PDB entry 6E0C | electron microscopy, 2.63 A resolution | chains A and I of the 12 polymer chains in the assembly

# Chain A
Molecule: Histone H3-like centromeric protein A
Source organism: Homo sapiens
Reference sequence: P49450 (CENPA_HUMAN); residue numbers follow UniProt; this construct covers 1-140
Chain sequence (158 residues; each row starts with the number of its first residue; numbers below 1 keep their minus sign (Met-17 is residue -17)):
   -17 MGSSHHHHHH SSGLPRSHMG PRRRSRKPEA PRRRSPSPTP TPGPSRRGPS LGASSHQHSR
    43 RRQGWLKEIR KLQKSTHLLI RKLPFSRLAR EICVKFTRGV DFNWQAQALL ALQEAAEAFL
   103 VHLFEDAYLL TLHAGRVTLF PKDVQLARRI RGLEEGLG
Disordered / not traced: -17 to 41
Construct notes: initiating methionine (-17); expression tag (-16 to 0)
UniProt features mapped onto this chain:
  - region: Gln39 to Leu54 (Important for flexibility of DNA ends that protrude from nucleosomes)
  - modified residue: Gly2 (N,N,N-trimethylglycine), Ser7 (Phosphoserine), Ser17 (Phosphoserine), Ser19 (Phosphoserine), Ser27 (Phosphoserine), Ser68 (Phosphoserine)
  - mutagenesis: Ser7 (S7A: Induces a delay at the terminal stage of cytokinesis and chromosome misalignment during mitosis due to a defect in kinetochore attachment to microtubules), Ser17 (S17A: Impaired mitotic chromosome congression and chromosome segregation; when associated with A-19), Ser19 (S19A: Impaired mitotic chromosome congression and chromosome segregation; when associated with A-17), Ser68 (S68A: No effect on interaction with HJURP. Impairs localization at centromeres; S68E/Q: Impairs interaction with HJURP, association with chromatin and localization at centromeres), Arg80 to Gly81 (Impairs retention at centromeres, but not targeting to centromeres), His104 (H104G: Reduces location at centromeres. Abolishes location at centromeres; when associated with C-112), Leu112 (L112C: No effect on location at centromeres. Abolishes location at centromeres; when associated with G-104)

# Chain I
Molecule: 147-nt DNA strand
Sequence (147 nucleotides; each row starts with the number of its first residue):
     1 ATCGGATGTA TATATCTGAC ACGTGCCTGG AGACTAGGGA GTAATCCCCT TGGCGGTTAA
    61 AACGCGGGGG ACAGCGCGTA CGTGCGTTTA AGCGGTGCTA GAGCTGTCTA CGACCAATTG
   121 AGCGGCCTCG GCACCGGGAT TCTCGAT
Disordered / not traced: 147

# Chain A / chain I interface
Residue-residue contacts - 15 pairs, chain A then chain I:
  Arg43(A) - DG82(I)  base contact
  Arg43(A) - DT83(I)  hydrogen bond to the base
  Arg43(A) - DG84(I)  sugar contact
  Arg44(A) - DT83(I)  sugar contact
  Arg44(A) - DG84(I)  salt bridge to the phosphate
  Gln45(A) - DT83(I)  phosphate contact
  Gly46(A) - DT83(I)  hydrogen bond to the phosphate
  Trp47(A) - DT83(I)  hydrogen bond to the phosphate
  Arg63(A) - DA91(I)  phosphate contact
  Arg63(A) - DG92(I)  salt bridge to the phosphate
  Lys64(A) - DG92(I)  hydrogen bond to the phosphate
  Leu65(A) - DA91(I)  phosphate contact
  Leu65(A) - DG92(I)  hydrogen bond to the phosphate
  Pro66(A) - DA91(I)  phosphate contact
  Arg69(A) - DA91(I)  salt bridge to the phosphate
Other interface residues (no listed pair), chain A (12 interface residues in all): Asn85, Thr120
Other interface residues (no listed pair), chain I (9 interface residues in all): DG8, DC81, DA90, DG101

# In short
12 residues of chain A face 9 of chain I across their interface, with 5 hydrogen bonds and 3 salt bridges.
Among the polar pairs are Arg43(A)-DT83(I), Gly46(A)-DT83(I) and Trp47(A)-DT83(I). Curated annotation
(UniProt) lists 8 mutagenesis sites on chain A.
Chain A is Histone H3-like centromeric protein A (Homo sapiens) and chain I is a 147-nt DNA strand; the
structure, Cryo-EM structure of the CENP-A nucleosome (W601) in complex with a single chain antibody fragment,
was determined by electron microscopy together with 6DZT, 6E0P and 6O1D from the same study.
